Entry 2VBJ (X-ray diffraction, 1.95 A resolution); this record covers chains B and C of the 4 polymer chains in the assembly.

[Chain B]
Molecule: DNA endonuclease I-crei
From: Chlamydomonas reinhardtii
Notes: EC 3.1.-.-
UniProtKB: P05725 (DNE1_CHLRE); residue numbers follow UniProt; this construct covers 2-153
Chain sequence (152 residues; row label = number of the first residue in the row):
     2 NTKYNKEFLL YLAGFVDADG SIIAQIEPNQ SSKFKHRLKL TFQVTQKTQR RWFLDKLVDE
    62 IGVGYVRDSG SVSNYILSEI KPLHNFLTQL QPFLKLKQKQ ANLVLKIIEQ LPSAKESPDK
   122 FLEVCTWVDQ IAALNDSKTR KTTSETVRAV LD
Differences from the reference sequence: conflict Ala19 (Gly in P05725), Glu28 (Lys in P05725), Ser33 (Tyr in P05725), Arg38 (Gln in P05725), Lys40 (Ser in P05725), Thr42 (Ala in P05725), Ser70 (Arg in P05725), Asn75 (Asp in P05725), Glu110 (Trp in P05725), Gln111 (Arg in P05725)
Bound ions: Ca2+ site 1: Ala19 (shared with 1 residue of chain A; DA14(C) of chain C; 1 residue of chain E); Ca2+ site 2: Asp20 (shared with 1 residue of chain A; DA15(C) of chain C; 1 residue of chain E)

[Chain C]
Molecule: 24-nt DNA strand
Sequence (24 nucleotides; numbered 1 to 24; the number before each row is that of its first residue):
     1 TCTGCCTTTT TTGAAGGATC CTAA
Bound ions: Ca2+ site 1: DA14 (shared with 1 residue of chain A; Ala19(B) of chain B; 1 residue of chain E); Ca2+ site 2: DA15 (shared with 1 residue of chain A; Asp20(B) of chain B; 1 residue of chain E)

[Chain B / chain C interface]
Pairs across the interface (24):
  Asp20(B) - DA15(C)  phosphate contact
  Ser32(B) - DT1(C)  phosphate contact
  Ser32(B) - DC2(C)  base contact
  Ser33(B) - DC2(C)  phosphate contact
  Lys34(B) - DC2(C)  hydrogen bond to the phosphate
  Arg38(B) - DT3(C)  base contact
  Arg38(B) - DG4(C)  hydrogen bond to the base
  Arg38(B) - DC5(C)  base contact
  Lys40(B) - DC5(C)  base contact
  Tyr66(B) - DC5(C)  sugar contact
  Tyr66(B) - DC6(C)  phosphate contact
  Arg68(B) - DC6(C)  sugar contact
  Arg68(B) - DT7(C)  salt bridge to the phosphate
  Ser70(B) - DT8(C)  base contact
  Ser79(B) - DC5(C)  phosphate contact
  Glu80(B) - DG4(C)  phosphate contact
  Ile81(B) - DG4(C)  hydrogen bond to the phosphate
  Lys116(B) - DC2(C)  phosphate contact
  Lys116(B) - DT3(C)  salt bridge to the phosphate
  Asp137(B) - DG13(C)  phosphate contact
  Lys139(B) - DT11(C)  phosphate contact
  Lys139(B) - DT12(C)  hydrogen bond to the phosphate
  Lys139(B) - DG13(C)  salt bridge to the phosphate
  Thr140(B) - DT10(C)  sugar contact

[In short]
The interface between chain B and chain C involves 16 residues on one side and 13 on the other, with 4
hydrogen bonds and 3 salt bridges. Among the polar pairs are Arg38(B)-DG4(C), Lys34(B)-DC2(C) and
Ile81(B)-DG4(C).
Here chain B is DNA endonuclease I-crei (Chlamydomonas reinhardtii) and chain C is a 24-nt DNA strand. Entry
2VBJ (Molecular basis of human XPC gene recognition and cleavage by engineered homing endonuclease
heterodimers) was determined by X-ray diffraction together with 2VBL, 2VBN and 2VBO from the same study.
